3CFR - chains P and A of the 3 polymer chains in the assembly; structure by X-ray diffraction, 2.40 A resolution.

== Chain P ==
Molecule: 13-nt DNA strand
Sequence (13 nucleotides; row label = number of the first residue in the row):
   103 GCGGACTGCTTAC
Modified positions: DOC (2',3'-dideoxycytidine-5'-monophosphate) at position 115

== Chain A ==
Molecule: DNA polymerase
Source organism: Bacteriophage RB69
Notes: EC 2.7.7.7
UniProt: Q38087 (DPOL_BPR69); numbering as in UniProt (aligned over 1-903)
Chain sequence (909 residues; each row starts with the number of its first residue):
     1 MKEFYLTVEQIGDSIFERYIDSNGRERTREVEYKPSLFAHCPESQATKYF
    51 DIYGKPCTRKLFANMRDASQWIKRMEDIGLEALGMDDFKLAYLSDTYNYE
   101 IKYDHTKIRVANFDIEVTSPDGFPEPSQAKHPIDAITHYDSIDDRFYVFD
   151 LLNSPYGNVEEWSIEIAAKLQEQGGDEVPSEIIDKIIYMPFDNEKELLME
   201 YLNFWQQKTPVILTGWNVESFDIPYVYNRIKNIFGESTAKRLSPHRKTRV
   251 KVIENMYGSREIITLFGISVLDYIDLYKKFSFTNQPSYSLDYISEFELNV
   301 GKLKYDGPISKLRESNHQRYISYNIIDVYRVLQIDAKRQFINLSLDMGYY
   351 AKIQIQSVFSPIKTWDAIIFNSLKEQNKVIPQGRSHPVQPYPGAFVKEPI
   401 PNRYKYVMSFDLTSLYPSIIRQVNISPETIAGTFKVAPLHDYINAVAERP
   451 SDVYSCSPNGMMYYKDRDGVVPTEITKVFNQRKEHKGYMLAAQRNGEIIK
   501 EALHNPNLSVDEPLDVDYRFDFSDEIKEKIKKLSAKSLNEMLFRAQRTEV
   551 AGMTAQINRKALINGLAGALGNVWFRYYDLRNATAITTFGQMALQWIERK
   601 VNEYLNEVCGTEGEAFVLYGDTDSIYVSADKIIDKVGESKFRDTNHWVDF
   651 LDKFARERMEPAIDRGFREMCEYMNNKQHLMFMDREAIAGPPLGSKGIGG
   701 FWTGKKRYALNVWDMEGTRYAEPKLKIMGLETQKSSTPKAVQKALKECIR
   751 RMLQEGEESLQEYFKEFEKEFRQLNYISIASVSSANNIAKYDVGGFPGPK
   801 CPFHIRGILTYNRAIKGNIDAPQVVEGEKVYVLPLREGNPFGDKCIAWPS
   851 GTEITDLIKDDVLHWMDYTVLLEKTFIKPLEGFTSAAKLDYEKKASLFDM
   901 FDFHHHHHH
Unresolved in the structure: 902-909
Construct notes: engineered mutation Ala561 (Leu in Q38087), Gly565 (Ser in Q38087), Ala567 (Tyr in Q38087); expression tag (904-909)
Bound ions: Ca2+ site 1: Asp411, Leu412, Asp623 (together with dTTP); Ca2+ site 2: Asp411, Asp623 (together with dTTP); Ca2+ site 3: Asn505, Asn507, Lys531
Residues lining bound ligands: dTTP (TTP): Asp411, Leu412, Thr413, Ser414, Leu415, Tyr416, Pro417, Arg482, Lys486, Lys560, Asn564, Thr622, Asp623
UniProt features mapped onto this chain:
  - region: Thr248 to Thr264 (Beta hairpin), Lys705 to Tyr708 (Binding of DNA in B-conformation), Leu897 to Phe903 (Interaction with the polymerase clamp)
  - binding site (Mg(2+)): Asp114, Glu116, Asp222, Asp327, Asp411, Leu412, Asp623
  - binding site (substrate): Ser414 to Tyr416, Arg482, Lys560
  - site: Asp621 (Optimization of metal coordination by the polymerase active site), Lys706 (Optimization of metal coordination by the polymerase active site), Asp714 (Essential for viral replication)
  - mutagenesis: Asp222 (D222A: Complete loss of 3'-5' exonuclease activity), Asp327 (D327A: Complete loss of 3'-5' exonuclease activity), Leu415 (L415A/G: Decreases base selectivity by several hundred fold; L415G/F: Increased misinsertion, increased mismatch extension and inefficient proofreading; L415M: No effect on base selectivity), Asp621 (D621A: Drastic decrease in the efficiency of incorporation of dGMP), Lys706 (K706A: Almost complete loss of polymerase activity), Asp714 (D714A: Complete loss of viral replication)

== Interface between chain P and chain A ==
Contacting residue pairs (30):
  DC108(P) with Lys800(A), hydrogen bond to the base
  DT109(P) with Lys800(A), sugar contact
  DG110(P) with Lys790(A), salt bridge to the phosphate; Tyr791(A), hydrogen bond to the phosphate; Pro802(A), sugar contact; His804(A), phosphate contact
  DC111(P) with Ser783(A), sugar contact; Ser784(A), phosphate contact; Asn786(A), hydrogen bond to the phosphate; His804(A), salt bridge to the phosphate
  DT112(P) with Asn284(A), sugar contact; Ser735(A), phosphate contact; Ser736(A), sugar contact; Ser783(A), phosphate contact; Ser784(A), hydrogen bond to the phosphate; Lys829(A), phosphate contact
  DT113(P) with Asn284(A), hydrogen bond to the phosphate; Gly729(A), phosphate contact; Gln733(A), sugar contact; Lys734(A), phosphate contact; Ser735(A), hydrogen bond to the phosphate
  DA114(P) with Lys706(A), hydrogen bond to the base; Met728(A), phosphate contact; Gly729(A), hydrogen bond to the phosphate; Gln733(A), phosphate contact
  DOC_115(P) with Asp621(A), phosphate contact; Thr622(A), sugar contact; Asp623(A), sugar contact; Tyr708(A), hydrogen bond to the phosphate; Met728(A), phosphate contact
Other interface residues (no listed pair), chain P (9 interface residues in all): DA107
Other interface residues (no listed pair), chain A (25 interface residues in all): Tyr626, Ile727, Val782, Ala785

== Summary ==
9 residues of chain P face 25 of chain A across their interface; the contacts include 9 hydrogen bonds and 2
salt bridges. Polar contacts include DC108(P)-Lys800(A), DA114(P)-Lys706(A) and DG110(P)-Tyr791(A). Chain A
binds dTTP.
Here chain P is a 13-nt DNA strand and chain A is DNA polymerase (Bacteriophage RB69). Entry 3CFR (Structure
of the replicating complex of a POL Alpha family DNA Polymerase, ternary complex 2) was determined by X-ray
diffraction.
